PDB entry 9O3Q | X-ray diffraction, 1.75 A resolution | chain A

Chain A:
Protein: PL35 chondroitinase
Source organism: Bacteroides caccae
UniProt: A0A413IVG5 (A0A413IVG5_9BACE); residues 7-593 here correspond to UniProt positions 16-602 (UniProt number = residue number + 9)
Amino-acid sequence (593 residues; numbered 1 to 593; the number before each row is that of its first residue):
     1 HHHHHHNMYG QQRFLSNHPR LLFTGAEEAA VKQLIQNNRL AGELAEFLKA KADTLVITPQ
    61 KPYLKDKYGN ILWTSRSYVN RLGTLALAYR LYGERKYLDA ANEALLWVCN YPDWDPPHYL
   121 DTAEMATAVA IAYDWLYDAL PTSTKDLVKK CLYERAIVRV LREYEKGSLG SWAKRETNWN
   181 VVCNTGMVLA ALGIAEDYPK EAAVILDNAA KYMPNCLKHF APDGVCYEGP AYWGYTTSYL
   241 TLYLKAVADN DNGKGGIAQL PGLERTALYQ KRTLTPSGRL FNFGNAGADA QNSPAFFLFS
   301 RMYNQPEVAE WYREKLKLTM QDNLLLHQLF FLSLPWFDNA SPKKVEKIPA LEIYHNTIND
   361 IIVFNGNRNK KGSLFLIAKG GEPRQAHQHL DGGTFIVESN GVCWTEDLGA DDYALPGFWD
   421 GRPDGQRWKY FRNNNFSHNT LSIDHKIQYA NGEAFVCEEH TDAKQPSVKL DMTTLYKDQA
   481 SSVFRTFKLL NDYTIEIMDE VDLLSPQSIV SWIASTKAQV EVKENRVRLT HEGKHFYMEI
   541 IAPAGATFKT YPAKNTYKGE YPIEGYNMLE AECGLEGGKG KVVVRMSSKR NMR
Disordered / not traced: 1-11
Sequence notes: expression tag (1-6)
Bound ions: Mg2+: His-389, Asp-407, His-438
What the authors report for this chain:
  - mutagenesis - R76A, E228A, H387A, Y413A: abolished catalytic activity on cCH
  - mutagenesis - Y232A (3-fold), W419A: decreased catalytic activity
  - catalytic residues: Tyr-232, His-387 (by similarity / conservation)

Overview:
The Mg2+ site is built by His-389, Asp-407 and His-438. From the paper: catalytic residues Tyr-232 and
His-387; R76A, E228A and H387A, among others, abolish catalytic activity on cCH; 6 substitutions were tested
in all.
Chain A is PL35 chondroitinase (Bacteroides caccae); the structure, Apo-structure of a chondroitinase, was
determined by X-ray diffraction (same publication as 9O4U and 9NWF).
